Entry 3J98 (electron microscopy, 8.40 A resolution (very low resolution: no residue pairs are listed; an interface is given only as per-side residue counts)); this record covers chains I and K of the 13 polymer chains in the assembly.

[Chain I]
Name: Alpha-soluble NSF attachment protein
Organism: Rattus norvegicus
UniProt: P54921 (SNAA_RAT); numbering as in UniProt (aligned over 1-295)
Chain sequence (297 residues; row label = number of the first residue in the row; numbers below 1 keep their minus sign (Gly-1 is residue -1)):
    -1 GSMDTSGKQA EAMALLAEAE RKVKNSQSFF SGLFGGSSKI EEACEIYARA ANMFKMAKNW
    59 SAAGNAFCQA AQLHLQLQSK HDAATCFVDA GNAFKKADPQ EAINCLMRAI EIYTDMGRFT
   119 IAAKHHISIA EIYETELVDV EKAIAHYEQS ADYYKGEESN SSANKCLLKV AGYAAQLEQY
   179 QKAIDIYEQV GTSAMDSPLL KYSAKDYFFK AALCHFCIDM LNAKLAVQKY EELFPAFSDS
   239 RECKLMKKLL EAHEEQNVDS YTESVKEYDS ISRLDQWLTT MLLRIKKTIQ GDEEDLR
Disordered / not traced: -1 to 7, 294-295
Differences from the reference sequence: expression tag (-1 to 0)
What the authors report for this chain:
  - mutagenesis - D217A/E249K/E252K/E253K: decreased catalytic activity on SNARE complex disassembly
  - mutagenesis - K122E/K163E: abolished catalytic activity
  - mutagenesis - K203E/R239E: decreased catalytic activity

[Chain K]
Name: Vesicle-associated membrane protein 2
Organism: Rattus norvegicus
UniProt: P63045 (VAMP2_RAT); residue numbers follow UniProt; this construct covers 28-89
Chain sequence (63 residues; numbered 27 to 89; the number before each row is that of its first residue):
    27 GSNRRLQQTQ AQVDEVVDIM RVNVDKVLER DQKLSELDDR ADALQAGASQ FETSAAKLKR
    87 KYW
Disordered / not traced: 27-28
Differences from the reference sequence: expression tag (27)
UniProt features mapped onto this chain:
  - site ((Microbial infection) Cleavage): Gln58, Lys59, Lys59, Leu60, Arg66, Ala67, Gln76, Phe77, Ala81, Ala82

[How chain I and chain K interact]
At this resolution (8 A) residue pairs are not listed: 19 residues of chain I and 12 of chain K lie at the interface.

[Overview]
Chain I and chain K form an interface of 19 and 12 residues respectively. The paper reports that
D217A/E249K/E252K/E253K of chain I reduce catalytic activity on SNARE complex disassembly; K122E/K163E of
chain I abolish catalytic activity.
Chain I is Alpha-soluble NSF attachment protein and chain K is Vesicle-associated membrane protein 2, both
from Rattus norvegicus; the structure, Structure of 20S supercomplex, was determined by electron microscopy
together with 3J94, 3J95, 3J96, 3J97 and 3J99 from the same study.
